Entry 6U8Y (electron microscopy, 4.00 A resolution); this record covers chains b and d of the 26 polymer chains in the assembly.

[Chain b]
Molecule: Monovalent cation/H+ antiporter subunit F
Organism: Pyrococcus furiosus COM1
UniProtKB: I6UZW2 (I6UZW2_9EURY); numbering as in UniProt (aligned over 1-84)
Chain sequence (84 residues; row label = number of the first residue in the row):
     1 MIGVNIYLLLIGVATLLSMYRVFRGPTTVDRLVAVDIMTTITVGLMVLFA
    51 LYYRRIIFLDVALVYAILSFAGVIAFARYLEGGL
Disordered / not traced: 1-3, 83-84

[Chain d]
Molecule: DUF4040 domain-containing protein
Organism: Pyrococcus furiosus COM1
UniProtKB: I6V2A4 (I6V2A4_9EURY); numbering as in UniProt (aligned over 1-94)
Chain sequence (94 residues; numbered 1 to 94; the number before each row is that of its first residue):
     1 MNCIVCIEYIIVALMIISAILAVEWRDLLASTVGMAAVSLFASILFFFLQ
    51 APDVAMTEAAIGAALSAAVFIFAIKRTYRYETEEEEKLGWWVRW
Disordered / not traced: 1-2, 85-87

[How chain b and chain d interact]
Pairs across the interface - 52 pairs, chain b then chain d:
  N5(b) with C3(d), hydrogen bond (side chain-backbone)
  L8(b) with C3(d); I7(d)
  L9(b) with C3(d), hydrophobic
  G12(b) with I10(d)
  T15(b) with L14(d)
  L16(b) with I10(d), hydrophobic
  M19(b) with L14(d), hydrophobic
  V22(b) with W25(d)
  F23(b) with L21(d), hydrophobic
  T28(b) with R79(d)
  R31(b) with W25(d); V33(d)
  L32(b) with V33(d), hydrophobic
  V35(b) with V33(d), hydrophobic
  T39(b) with L40(d)
  T42(b) with L40(d)
  L45(b) with I7(d), hydrophobic; I44(d), hydrophobic
  M46(b) with I44(d), hydrophobic; F47(d), hydrophobic
  F49(b) with F47(d), hydrophobic; F48(d), hydrophobic
  Y52(b) with C3(d); I4(d)
  Y53(b) with F48(d); Q50(d)
  I57(b) with P52(d), hydrophobic
  F58(b) with F47(d), hydrophobic; P52(d), hydrophobic
  D60(b) with M56(d)
  V61(b) with F47(d), hydrophobic; P52(d)
  Y65(b) with L40(d); A63(d), hydrophobic
  L68(b) with A59(d); A60(d), hydrophobic; A63(d); A64(d), hydrophobic
  A71(b) with A64(d), hydrophobic
  G72(b) with A64(d)
  A75(b) with A68(d), hydrophobic; I71(d)
  F76(b) with L29(d); T32(d); A36(d), hydrophobic; A67(d), hydrophobic; I71(d), hydrophobic
  Y79(b) with L29(d), hydrophobic; K75(d); R79(d)
  L80(b) with R79(d)
Interface residues without a listed pair, chain b (34 interface residues in all): M38, V64
Interface residues without a listed pair, chain d (33 interface residues in all): C6, I17, D27, A30, S39, F41

[In short]
Chain b and chain d form an interface of 34 and 33 residues respectively; the contacts include 1 hydrogen
bond. The hydrogen-bonded pair is N5(b)-C3(d).
Here chain b is Monovalent cation/H+ antiporter subunit F and chain d is DUF4040 domain-containing protein,
both from Pyrococcus furiosus COM1. Entry 6U8Y (Structure of the membrane-bound sulfane sulfur reductase
(MBS), an archaeal respiratory membrane complex) was determined by electron microscopy.
